9JQ5 - chains A and B of the 4 polymer chains in the assembly; structure by electron microscopy, 3.35 A resolution.

# Chain A (and B)
Protein: Isovaleryl-CoA dehydrogenase, mitochondrial
Organism: Homo sapiens
Notes: EC 1.3.8.4, 1.3.8.1; chain B of this document is another copy of the same molecule, construct and numbering; everything in this record applies to it too
Reference sequence: P26440 (IVD_HUMAN); residues -31 to 394 here correspond to UniProt positions 1-426 (UniProt number = residue number + 32)
Amino-acid sequence (426 residues; row label = number of the first residue in the row; numbers below 1 keep their minus sign (Met-31 is residue -31)):
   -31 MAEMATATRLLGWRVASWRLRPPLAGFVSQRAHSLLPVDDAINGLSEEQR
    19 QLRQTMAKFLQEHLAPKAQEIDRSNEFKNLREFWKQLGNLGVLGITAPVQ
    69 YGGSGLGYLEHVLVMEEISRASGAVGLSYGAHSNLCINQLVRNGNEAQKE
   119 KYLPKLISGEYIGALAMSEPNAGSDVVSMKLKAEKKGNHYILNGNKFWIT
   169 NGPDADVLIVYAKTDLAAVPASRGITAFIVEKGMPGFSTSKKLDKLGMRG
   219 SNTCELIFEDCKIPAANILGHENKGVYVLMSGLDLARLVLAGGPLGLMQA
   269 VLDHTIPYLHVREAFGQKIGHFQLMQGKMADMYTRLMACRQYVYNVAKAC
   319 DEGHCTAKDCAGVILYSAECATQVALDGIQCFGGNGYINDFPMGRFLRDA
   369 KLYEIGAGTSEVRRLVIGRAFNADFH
Unresolved in the structure: -31 to 5, 393-394
Sequence notes: engineered mutation Ala254 (Glu286 in P26440)
Ligand contacts:
  - FAD (flavin-adenine dinucleotide), molecule 1: Leu95, Leu103, Leu133, Met135, Ser136, Gly141, Ser142, Trp166, Ile167, Thr168, Lys213, Leu370, Ile373, Gly374, Ala375, Gly376, Thr377, Glu379, Val380, Leu383
  - FAD, molecule 2: Arg280, Ala282, Phe283, Ile287, Phe290, Leu292, Met293, Gln348, Cys349, Phe350, Gly351, Gly352, Tyr355
  - Isovaleryl-coenzyme A (IVC): Leu95, Ala99, Leu103, Met135, Ser136, Gly141, Ser142, Asp143, Val144, Val145, Thr168, Ser190, Arg191, Tyr245, Met248, Ser249, Leu251, Asp252, Ala254, Arg255, Leu258, Ala325, Leu370, Gly374, Ala375, Gly376, Val380, Val384, Arg387
From the paper describing this entry:
  - binding site for Isovaleryl-coenzyme A: Ser142, Ser190, Arg191, Met248, Asp252, Arg255
  - specificity-determining residues: Leu95, Ala99, Leu103, Leu258, Gly374, Ala375
  - disease-associated variants - R21C, R21P, S249G/F350V, A268V, A282V, E379K: decreased catalytic activity
  - disease-associated variants - R21C, R21P, S249G/F350V, A268V, A282V, E379K: decreased binding to flavin-adenine dinucleotide
  - disease-associated variants - R21C, R21P, S249G/F350V, A282V, E379K: decreased expression
  - disease-associated variants - A268V: unchanged stability
  - mutagenesis - T168A, Q291A, T377A: decreased binding to flavin-adenine dinucleotide

# How chain A and chain B interact
Pairs across the interface (74):
  Pro138(A) with Arg280(B), hydrogen bond (backbone-side chain)
  Asn139(A) with Arg280(B), hydrogen bond
  Ala140(A) with Arg280(B)
  Asp143(A) with Phe283(B), hydrogen bond (side chain-backbone)
  Trp166(A) with Gly352(B); Asn353(B); Ile356(B), hydrophobic
  Asp212(A) with Ile356(B); Asn357(B), hydrogen bond (backbone-backbone)
  Lys213(A) with Tyr355(B); Ile356(B); Asn357(B)
  Leu214(A) with Tyr355(B), hydrogen bond (backbone-backbone); Asn357(B), hydrogen bond (backbone-side chain); Gly362(B); Arg366(B)
  Gly215(A) with Tyr355(B)
  Met216(A) with Tyr355(B), hydrogen bond (backbone-side chain)
  Arg217(A) with Asn357(B)
  Arg280(A) with Pro138(B); Gly141(B)
  Phe283(A) with Asp143(B), hydrogen bond (backbone-side chain)
  Leu292(A) with Glu379(B)
  Met293(A) with Glu379(B)
  Lys296(A) with Glu379(B), salt bridge
  Gln341(A) with Gln341(B), hydrogen bond; Leu344(B)
  Leu344(A) with Thr340(B); Gln341(B); Leu344(B), hydrophobic; Lys369(B), hydrogen bond (backbone-side chain)
  Ile347(A) with Lys369(B)
  Gln348(A) with Lys369(B); Glu372(B); Ile373(B); Ser378(B), hydrogen bond; Glu379(B)
  Gly351(A) with Ile373(B)
  Gly352(A) with Trp166(B)
  Asn353(A) with Trp166(B)
  Tyr355(A) with Lys213(B); Leu214(B), hydrogen bond (backbone-backbone); Gly215(B); Met216(B), hydrogen bond (side chain-backbone); Arg366(B), hydrogen bond (side chain-backbone); Asp367(B); Lys369(B); Leu370(B); Ile373(B), hydrophobic
  Ile356(A) with Asp212(B); Lys213(B); Leu214(B)
  Asn357(A) with Asp212(B), hydrogen bond (backbone-backbone); Lys213(B); Leu214(B); Arg217(B)
  Gly362(A) with Leu214(B)
  Arg366(A) with Leu214(B); Tyr355(B), hydrogen bond (backbone-side chain)
  Asp367(A) with Tyr355(B)
  Lys369(A) with Leu344(B), hydrogen bond (side chain-backbone); Ile347(B); Tyr355(B)
  Leu370(A) with Tyr355(B)
  Glu372(A) with Gln348(B), hydrogen bond (backbone-side chain)
  Ile373(A) with Gln348(B); Gly351(B); Tyr355(B), hydrophobic
  Thr377(A) with Gln348(B)
  Ser378(A) with Gln348(B)
  Glu379(A) with Leu292(B); Met293(B); Lys296(B); Gln348(B), hydrogen bond
Interface residues without a listed pair, chain A (41 interface residues in all): Gly141, Leu211, Glu281, Thr340, Leu383
Interface residues without a listed pair, chain B (40 interface residues in all): Asn139, Ala140, Ser142, Glu337, Leu383

# In short
41 residues of chain A face 40 of chain B across their interface, with 19 hydrogen bonds and 1 salt bridge.
Polar pairs include Lys296(A)-Glu379(B), Pro138(A)-Arg280(B) and Asn139(A)-Arg280(B). From the paper: a
binding site for Isovaleryl-coenzyme A at Ser142(A), Ser190(A) and Arg191(A) among others; R21C, R21P and
S249G/F350V of chain A, among others, reduce binding to flavin-adenine dinucleotide; 9 substitutions were
tested in all.
Both chains are Isovaleryl-CoA dehydrogenase, mitochondrial (Homo sapiens). Entry 9JQ5 (Structure of human IVD
in complex with FAD and isovaleryl-CoA) was determined by electron microscopy, deposited together with 9JQ3
and 9JQ4.
